PDB entry 8APG | electron microscopy, 3.50 A resolution | chains J1 and B1 of the 42 polymer chains in the assembly

[Chain J1]
Molecule: ATP synthase subunit p18, mitochondrial
Organism: Trypanosoma brucei brucei
Reference sequence: P0DPG4 (ATP18_TRYBB); numbering as in UniProt (aligned over 1-188)
Amino-acid sequence (188 residues; row label = number of the first residue in the row):
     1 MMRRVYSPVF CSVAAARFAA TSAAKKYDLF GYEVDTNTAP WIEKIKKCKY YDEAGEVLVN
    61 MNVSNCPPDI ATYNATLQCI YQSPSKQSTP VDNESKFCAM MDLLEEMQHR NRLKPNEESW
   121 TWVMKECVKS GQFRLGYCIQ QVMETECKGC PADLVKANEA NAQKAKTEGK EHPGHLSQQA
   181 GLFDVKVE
Unresolved in the structure: 1-22

[Chain B1]
Molecule: ATP synthase subunit alpha, mitochondrial
Organism: Trypanosoma brucei brucei
Reference sequence: Q9GS23 (ATPA_TRYBB); numbering as in UniProt (aligned over 1-584)
Amino-acid sequence (584 residues; numbered 1 to 584; the number before each row is that of its first residue):
     1 MRRFGSKFAS GLASRCALAC PLASAATAPA GASTTSSTSS AQKSFFKTTE MIGYVHSIDG
    61 TIATLIPAPG NPGVAYNTII QIQVSPTTFA AGLVFNLEKD GRIGIILMDN ITEVQSGQKV
   121 MATGQLLHIP VGAGVLGKVV NPLGHEVPVG LVTRSRRLLD STLGKVDTGA PNIVSRSPVN
   181 YNLLTGFKAV DTMIPIGRGQ RELIVGDRQT GKTSIAVSTI INQVRINQQI LSKNAVISIY
   241 VSIGQRCSNV ARIHRLLQSY GALRYTTVMA ATAAEPAGLQ YLAPYAGVTM GEYFMNRGRH
   301 CLCVYDDLSK QAVAYRQISL LLRRPPGREA YPGDVFYLHS RLLERAAMLS PGKGGGSVTA
   361 LPIVETLSND VTAYIVTNVI SITDGQIYLD TKLFTGGQRP AVNIGLSVSR VGSSAQNAAM
   421 KGVAGKLKGI LAEYRKLAAD SVGGQQVQTI PMIRGARFVA LFNQKQPSYF MNAIVSLYAC
   481 LNGYLDDVKV QYVKFYEYLL VHRDLGIMYG TAKNKFFYMY VQELNYLIRF FTLNSPILHG
   541 ELEEMLKQHT HLFLQHYQSK MNAIKSEKDV KALKNLLYSC KRAV
Unresolved in the structure: 1-45, 151-160
Curated features (UniProtKB/Swiss-Prot):
  - binding site (ATP): Asp207 to Ser214, Gln464
  - site: Leu159, Asp160 (Cleavage), Ser407 (Required for activity)
Metal / ion sites: Mg2+: Thr213 (together with ATP)
Small-molecule neighbours: ATP (adenosine-5'-triphosphate): Arg208, Gln209, Thr210, Gly211, Lys212, Thr213, Ser214, Phe394, Arg399, Pro400, Gln464, Lys465

[Chain J1 / chain B1 interface]
Pairs across the interface (99):
  Leu29(J1) - Pro178(B1)
  Leu29(J1) - Pro351(B1)
  Phe30(J1) - Ile173(B1)
  Phe30(J1) - Val174(B1)
  Phe30(J1) - Arg176(B1)
  Tyr32(J1) - Val174(B1)
  Tyr51(J1) - Leu231(B1)  hydrophobic
  Asp52(J1) - Ser232(B1)  hydrogen bond
  Gly55(J1) - Lys233(B1)
  Val59(J1) - Lys233(B1)
  Val59(J1) - Arg297(B1)
  Val59(J1) - Gly298(B1)
  Asn62(J1) - Lys233(B1)
  Asn62(J1) - Pro351(B1)
  Asn62(J1) - Gly352(B1)
  Asn62(J1) - Gly354(B1)
  Val63(J1) - Gly352(B1)
  Val63(J1) - Gly354(B1)
  Asn65(J1) - Gly352(B1)
  Lys86(J1) - Asn227(B1)  hydrogen bond (side chain-backbone)
  Lys86(J1) - Gln228(B1)  hydrogen bond (side chain-backbone)
  Lys86(J1) - Ile230(B1)  hydrogen bond (side chain-backbone)
  Gln87(J1) - Ser232(B1)
  Asp92(J1) - Gln228(B1)
  Asn93(J1) - Gln228(B1)
  Asn93(J1) - Gln229(B1)
  Ser95(J1) - Gln229(B1)
  Ser95(J1) - Glu523(B1)  hydrogen bond
  Phe97(J1) - Glu523(B1)
  Phe97(J1) - Leu527(B1)  hydrophobic
  Cys98(J1) - Gln229(B1)
  Cys98(J1) - Glu523(B1)
  Cys98(J1) - Tyr526(B1)  hydrophobic
  Ala99(J1) - Leu231(B1)  hydrophobic
  Met101(J1) - Tyr526(B1)  hydrophobic
  Met101(J1) - Leu527(B1)  hydrophobic
  Met101(J1) - Phe530(B1)  hydrophobic
  Asp102(J1) - Tyr181(B1)
  Asp102(J1) - Ile230(B1)
  Asp102(J1) - Asn234(B1)  hydrogen bond
  Leu104(J1) - Phe530(B1)
  Glu105(J1) - Asn417(B1)  hydrogen bond
  Glu105(J1) - Arg529(B1)  salt bridge
  Glu105(J1) - Phe530(B1)
  Glu106(J1) - Lys233(B1)
  Glu106(J1) - Asn234(B1)
  Gln108(J1) - Phe530(B1)
  His109(J1) - Ala418(B1)
  His109(J1) - Phe530(B1)  hydrogen bond (side chain-backbone)
  Arg110(J1) - Asn180(B1)
  Arg110(J1) - Tyr181(B1)
  Trp120(J1) - Phe530(B1)  hydrophobic
  Trp120(J1) - Phe531(B1)  hydrophobic
  Gln132(J1) - Glu523(B1)  hydrogen bond
  Arg134(J1) - Lys515(B1)  hydrogen bond (side chain-backbone)
  Arg134(J1) - Phe516(B1)
  Arg134(J1) - Tyr518(B1)
  Arg134(J1) - Tyr520(B1)  hydrogen bond
  Leu135(J1) - Glu523(B1)
  Leu135(J1) - Leu524(B1)  hydrophobic
  Leu135(J1) - Leu527(B1)  hydrophobic
  Tyr137(J1) - Lys515(B1)
  Tyr137(J1) - Phe516(B1)  hydrophobic
  Cys138(J1) - Phe516(B1)  hydrophobic
  Cys138(J1) - Ile537(B1)  hydrophobic
  Cys138(J1) - Leu538(B1)  hydrophobic
  Gln141(J1) - Phe516(B1)
  Gln141(J1) - Ile537(B1)
  Val142(J1) - Phe531(B1)  hydrophobic
  Glu171(J1) - Tyr520(B1)
  His172(J1) - Ile507(B1)
  His172(J1) - Tyr518(B1)
  His172(J1) - Tyr520(B1)  hydrogen bond
  Pro173(J1) - Tyr520(B1)
  His175(J1) - Arg503(B1)
  Leu176(J1) - Ile507(B1)  hydrophobic
  Leu176(J1) - Met508(B1)
  Leu176(J1) - Tyr520(B1)  hydrophobic
  Ser177(J1) - Met508(B1)
  Gln178(J1) - Met508(B1)
  Gln179(J1) - Met508(B1)  hydrogen bond (side chain-backbone)
  Gln179(J1) - Tyr509(B1)
  Ala180(J1) - Met508(B1)
  Gly181(J1) - Tyr557(B1)
  Leu182(J1) - Tyr557(B1)
  Leu182(J1) - Met561(B1)  hydrophobic
  Leu182(J1) - Leu576(B1)  hydrophobic
  Phe183(J1) - Ile564(B1)  hydrophobic
  Phe183(J1) - Asp569(B1)
  Phe183(J1) - Ala572(B1)  hydrophobic
  Phe183(J1) - Leu573(B1)
  Val185(J1) - Tyr498(B1)  hydrophobic
  Lys186(J1) - Tyr498(B1)  hydrogen bond (backbone-side chain)
  Val187(J1) - Tyr498(B1)  hydrogen bond (backbone-side chain)
  Val187(J1) - Leu576(B1)  hydrophobic
  Val187(J1) - Ser579(B1)
  Val187(J1) - Cys580(B1)  hydrophobic
  Val187(J1) - Ala583(B1)  hydrophobic
  Glu188(J1) - Ala583(B1)
Other interface residues (no listed pair), chain J1 (57 interface residues in all): Leu58, Val91, Glu94, Pro115, Ile139, Thr145, Glu146
Other interface residues (no listed pair), chain B1 (59 interface residues in all): Ser177, Tyr265, Ser350, Lys353, Phe495, His502, Asp504, Asn514, Val521, Lys560

[Overview]
57 residues of chain J1 and 59 residues of chain B1 are in contact, with 15 hydrogen bonds and 1 salt bridge.
Polar pairs include Glu105(J1)-Arg529(B1), Asp52(J1)-Ser232(B1) and Lys86(J1)-Asn227(B1). Ligands of chain B1:
ATP. UniProt lists 9 ATP-binding residues on chain B1.
Here chain J1 is ATP synthase subunit p18, mitochondrial and chain B1 is ATP synthase subunit alpha,
mitochondrial, both from Trypanosoma brucei brucei. Entry 8APG (rotational state 2b of the Trypanosoma brucei
mitochondrial ATP synthase dimer) was determined by electron microscopy (same publication as 8AP6, 8AP7, 8AP8,
8AP9, 8APA, 8APB and 7 further entries).
